6PCK - chain A; structure by X-ray diffraction, 1.20 A resolution.

# Chain A
Protein: Diphosphoinositol polyphosphate phosphohydrolase 1
Organism: Homo sapiens
Notes: EC 3.6.1.52, 3.6.1.-
UniProt: O95989 (NUDT3_HUMAN); residues 1-148 here = UniProt positions 1-148
Sequence (148 residues; numbered 1 to 148; the number before each row is that of its first residue):
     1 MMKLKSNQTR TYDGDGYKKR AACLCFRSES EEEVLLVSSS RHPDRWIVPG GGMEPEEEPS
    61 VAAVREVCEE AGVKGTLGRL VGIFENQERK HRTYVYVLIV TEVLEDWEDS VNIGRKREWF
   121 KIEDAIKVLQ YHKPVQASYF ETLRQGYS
Disordered / not traced: 1-8, 143-148
Metal / ion sites: Mg2+: Gly50, Glu70 (together with 1-IP7)
Ligand contacts: 1-IP7 (O81; (1S,2R,3R,4S,5S,6R)-2,3,4,5,6-pentakis(phosphonooxy)cyclohexyl trihydrogen diphosphate): Arg10, Lys18, Arg20, Ser39, Ser40, Arg41, Ile47, Gly50, Gly51, Gly52, Glu66, Glu70, Arg89, His91, Arg115, Lys133

# Summary
Bound to chain A: 1-IP7. Gly50 and Glu70 coordinate Mg2+.
Chain A is Diphosphoinositol polyphosphate phosphohydrolase 1 (Homo sapiens); the structure, Crystal structure
of human diphosphoinositol polyphosphate phosphohydrolase 1 in complex with 1-IP7, was determined by X-ray
diffraction, deposited together with 6PCL.
